3ZQR - chains D and J of the 12 polymer chains in the assembly; structure by X-ray diffraction, 1.90 A resolution.

# Chain D (and J)
Molecule: Insulin B chain
Notes: chain J of this document is another copy of the same molecule, construct and numbering; everything in this record applies to it too
UniProt: P01308 (INS_HUMAN); residues 1-30 here correspond to UniProt positions 25-54 (UniProt number = residue number + 24)
Amino-acid sequence (30 residues; numbered 1 to 30; the number before each row is that of its first residue):
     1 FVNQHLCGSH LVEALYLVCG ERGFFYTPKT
Not modelled in the structure: 29-30 (chain J: 1, 30)
Modified positions: Phe25 (n-methylphenylalanine; MEA)
Metal / ion sites: Zn2+: His10 (together with chloride ion) (shared with 1 residue of chain H; 1 residue of chain L)
Small-molecule neighbours: phenol (IPH): Cys7, His10, Leu11, Ala14

# Chain D / chain J interface
Contacting residue pairs (4; chain D residue first):
  Glu13(D) - Glu13(J)
  Ala14(D) - Leu17(J)  hydrophobic
  Leu17(D) - Ala14(J)  hydrophobic
  Leu17(D) - Leu17(J)  hydrophobic
Other interface residues (no listed pair), chain D (4 interface residues in all): Val18
Other interface residues (no listed pair), chain J (4 interface residues in all): Val18

# In short
The chain D/chain J interface involves 4 residues from each chain. Bound to chain D: phenol.
Chain D and chain J are both Insulin B chain; the structure, NMePheB25 insulin analogue crystal structure, was
determined by X-ray diffraction together with 3ZS2 from the same study.
